Entry 7TGH (electron microscopy, 2.60 A resolution); this record covers chains A7 and S2 of the 91 polymer chains in the assembly.

== Chain A7 ==
Molecule: NDUA7
From: Tetrahymena thermophila
UniProtKB: I7MIJ7 (I7MIJ7_TETTS); residues 1-282 here = UniProt positions 1-282
Amino-acid sequence (282 residues; numbered 1 to 282; the number before each row is that of its first residue):
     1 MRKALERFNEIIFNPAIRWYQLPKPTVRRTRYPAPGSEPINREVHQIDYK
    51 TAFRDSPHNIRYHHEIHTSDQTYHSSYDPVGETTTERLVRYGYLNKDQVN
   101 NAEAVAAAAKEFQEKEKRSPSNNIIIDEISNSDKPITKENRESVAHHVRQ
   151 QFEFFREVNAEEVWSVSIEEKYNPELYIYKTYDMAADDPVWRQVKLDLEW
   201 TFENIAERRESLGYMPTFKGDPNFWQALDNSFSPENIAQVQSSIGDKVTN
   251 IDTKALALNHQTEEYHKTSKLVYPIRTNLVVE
Not modelled in the structure: 1

== Chain S2 ==
Molecule: NADH dehydrogenase subunit 7
From: Tetrahymena thermophila
Notes: EC 1.6.5.3
UniProtKB: Q951B1 (Q951B1_TETTH); residue numbers follow UniProt; this construct covers 1-442
Amino-acid sequence (442 residues; numbered 1 to 442; the number before each row is that of its first residue):
     1 MNRSIFQLWKPESPRSNVNSKQIKTMNVNFGPQHPAAHGVLRLILQLNGE
    51 IAERFDPHIGLLHRGSEKLIEDRPYLQGMPYFDRFDYVSMMVQEHAYCLG
   101 IESLLGTTNYSATFTQIRTMYDELTRILNHLLAVACHALDVGSMSSVFWA
   151 FEEREKLMEFYERVCGARMHAAFYRPNEVNLNAVSSFLMEDILEFSRNFF
   201 TTLNEMHNVLTYNKIWKQRLINIGTYSFQTCLDYGLTGVMARSCGLKRDL
   251 RLSKTETYANYYYLNFRSYTGQHGDCYDRFLIRMNEMCESLNIVNQSINK
   301 ISKFNNIVSINTKKNILNKENFNRQTTVLPHLVLSYLNKNDYNLKNTKND
   351 YNSMEELITHFKYWSKGLKVESGYTYQSVESPKGEFGVSMLSDGSNKPYK
   401 CKVRSPALHHLQVLPKIGKGHFLADLVALVGTVDIVFGEIDR
Disulfide bonds: Cys231-Cys244

== Interface between chain A7 and chain S2 ==
Pairs across the interface (103; chain A7 residue first):
  Ala16(A7) - Asn204(S2)  hydrogen bond (backbone-side chain)
  Ile17(A7) - Thr201(S2)
  Ile17(A7) - Glu205(S2)
  Arg18(A7) - Thr201(S2)  hydrogen bond (backbone-side chain)
  Trp19(A7) - Asn198(S2)
  Trp19(A7) - Thr201(S2)
  Trp19(A7) - Glu205(S2)  hydrogen bond
  Tyr20(A7) - Arg197(S2)
  Tyr20(A7) - Asn198(S2)
  Leu22(A7) - Glu194(S2)
  Arg28(A7) - Asp191(S2)  salt bridge
  Thr30(A7) - Asp191(S2)
  Arg31(A7) - Glu159(S2)  salt bridge
  Arg31(A7) - Arg163(S2)
  Arg31(A7) - Asp191(S2)  hydrogen bond (backbone-side chain)
  Glu38(A7) - Phe187(S2)
  Pro39(A7) - Phe187(S2)
  Pro39(A7) - Phe322(S2)
  Asn41(A7) - Phe322(S2)
  Glu43(A7) - Glu320(S2)
  Glu43(A7) - Asn321(S2)
  Glu43(A7) - Phe322(S2)
  Val44(A7) - Tyr342(S2)
  His45(A7) - Tyr342(S2)  hydrogen bond
  His45(A7) - Asn346(S2)  hydrogen bond
  Ile47(A7) - Asn343(S2)
  Ile47(A7) - Thr347(S2)
  Arg54(A7) - Asn340(S2)
  Asp55(A7) - Lys339(S2)
  Asp55(A7) - Asn340(S2)
  Asp55(A7) - Asn343(S2)  hydrogen bond (backbone-side chain)
  Ser56(A7) - Asn340(S2)  hydrogen bond (backbone-side chain)
  Pro57(A7) - Asn343(S2)
  Pro57(A7) - Leu344(S2)
  Pro57(A7) - Thr347(S2)
  Asn59(A7) - Asn340(S2)  hydrogen bond (backbone-side chain)
  Asn59(A7) - Leu344(S2)
  His63(A7) - Asp341(S2)  salt bridge
  Glu65(A7) - Thr107(S2)
  Thr68(A7) - Gly106(S2)
  Ser69(A7) - Gly106(S2)  hydrogen bond (backbone-backbone)
  Asp70(A7) - Leu104(S2)
  Asp70(A7) - Leu105(S2)
  Asp70(A7) - Gly106(S2)
  Glu161(A7) - Lys254(S2)
  Glu162(A7) - Lys254(S2)
  Val163(A7) - Tyr262(S2)
  Trp164(A7) - Lys247(S2)
  Trp164(A7) - Asp249(S2)
  Trp164(A7) - Leu252(S2)
  Trp164(A7) - Ser268(S2)
  Ser165(A7) - Lys247(S2)
  Glu170(A7) - Lys247(S2)  salt bridge
  Lys171(A7) - Lys247(S2)
  Tyr177(A7) - Asn285(S2)
  Tyr179(A7) - His207(S2)
  Tyr179(A7) - Tyr212(S2)
  Tyr179(A7) - Leu281(S2)  hydrogen bond (side chain-backbone)
  Tyr179(A7) - Asn285(S2)  hydrogen bond
  Lys180(A7) - Tyr212(S2)  hydrogen bond (backbone-side chain)
  Thr181(A7) - His207(S2)
  Thr181(A7) - Tyr212(S2)  hydrogen bond (backbone-side chain)
  Tyr182(A7) - Asn204(S2)
  Tyr182(A7) - His207(S2)
  Tyr182(A7) - Asn208(S2)  hydrogen bond (backbone-side chain)
  Asp183(A7) - Asn204(S2)  hydrogen bond
  Met184(A7) - Asn204(S2)  hydrogen bond (backbone-side chain)
  Met184(A7) - His207(S2)  hydrogen bond
  Met184(A7) - Asn285(S2)
  Ala185(A7) - Phe200(S2)  hydrophobic
  Asp188(A7) - Arg267(S2)  salt bridge
  Val190(A7) - Arg267(S2)
  Trp191(A7) - Arg267(S2)
  Trp191(A7) - Tyr269(S2)
  Trp191(A7) - Asn285(S2)
  Trp191(A7) - Cys288(S2)  hydrophobic
  Trp191(A7) - Glu289(S2)
  Val194(A7) - Phe200(S2)  hydrophobic
  Val194(A7) - Asn292(S2)
  Lys195(A7) - Arg197(S2)
  Lys195(A7) - Phe200(S2)
  Leu198(A7) - Leu193(S2)  hydrophobic
  Leu198(A7) - Arg197(S2)
  Leu198(A7) - Asn295(S2)
  Glu199(A7) - Arg197(S2)  salt bridge
  Phe202(A7) - Leu193(S2)
  Phe202(A7) - Glu194(S2)
  Phe202(A7) - Arg197(S2)
  Ile205(A7) - Thr326(S2)
  Arg208(A7) - Leu317(S2)
  Arg208(A7) - Asn323(S2)  hydrogen bond (side chain-backbone)
  Arg208(A7) - Arg324(S2)  hydrogen bond (side chain-backbone)
  Arg208(A7) - Thr326(S2)
  Arg208(A7) - Thr327(S2)
  Arg209(A7) - Phe187(S2)
  Arg209(A7) - Glu190(S2)  salt bridge
  Arg209(A7) - Gln325(S2)
  Ser211(A7) - Arg324(S2)  hydrogen bond
  Leu212(A7) - Lys319(S2)
  Leu212(A7) - Arg324(S2)
  Leu212(A7) - Gln325(S2)
  Met215(A7) - Phe187(S2)  hydrophobic
  Met215(A7) - Gln325(S2)
Also at the interface, not in a pair above, chain A7 (64 interface residues in all): Pro35, Ile40, Thr51, Ile60, Ser167, Leu176, Thr201, Tyr214, Pro216
Also at the interface, not in a pair above, chain S2 (62 interface residues in all): Glu153, Lys156, Ser196, Thr202, Thr211, Arg248, Ser253, Gln272, Met284, His331

== In short ==
64 residues of chain A7 face 62 of chain S2 across their interface; the contacts include 21 hydrogen bonds and
7 salt bridges. Polar pairs include Arg28(A7)-Asp191(S2), Arg31(A7)-Glu159(S2) and His63(A7)-Asp341(S2).
Here chain A7 is NDUA7 and chain S2 is NADH dehydrogenase subunit 7, both from Tetrahymena thermophila. Entry
7TGH (Cryo-EM structure of respiratory super-complex CI+III2 from Tetrahymena thermophila) was determined by
electron microscopy together with 7W5Z from the same study.
